3A42 - chain A; structure by X-ray diffraction, 2.60 A resolution.

== Chain A ==
Name: Formamidopyrimidine-DNA glycosylase
Organism: Acanthamoeba polyphaga mimivirus
Notes: EC 3.2.2.23
UniProt: Q5UQ00 (FPG_MIMIV); residue numbers follow UniProt; this construct covers 1-287
Chain sequence (295 residues; numbered 1 to 295; the number before each row is that of its first residue):
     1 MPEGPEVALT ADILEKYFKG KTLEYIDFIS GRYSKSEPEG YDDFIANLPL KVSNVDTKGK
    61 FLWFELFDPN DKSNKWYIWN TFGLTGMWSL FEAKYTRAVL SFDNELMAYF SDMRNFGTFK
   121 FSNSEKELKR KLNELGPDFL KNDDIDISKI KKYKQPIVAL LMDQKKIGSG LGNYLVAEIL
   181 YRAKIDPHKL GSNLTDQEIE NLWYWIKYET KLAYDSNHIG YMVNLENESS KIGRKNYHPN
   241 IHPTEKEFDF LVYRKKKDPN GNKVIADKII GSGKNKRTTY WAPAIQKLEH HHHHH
Not modelled in the structure: 1, 271-276, 290-295
Differences from the reference sequence: expression tag (288-295)
What the authors report for this chain:
  - contacts within the chain: Lys151-Asp196 (salt bridge)
  - conformationally variable residues (order/disorder transition): Gly271 to Lys276
  - catalytic residues: Glu3 (proposed by the authors, not directly observed)

== Overview ==
The paper reports the catalytic residue Glu3; conformational variability at Gly271.
Chain A is Formamidopyrimidine-DNA glycosylase (Acanthamoeba polyphaga mimivirus); the structure, Crystal
structure of MvNei1, was determined by X-ray diffraction together with 3A45 and 3A46 from the same study.
